PDB entry 8D3D | electron microscopy, 3.20 A resolution | chains A and B of the 16 polymer chains in the assembly

[Chain A (and B)]
Molecule: von Willebrand factor
From: Homo sapiens
Notes: chain B of this document is another copy of the same molecule, construct and numbering; everything in this record applies to it too
UniProt: P04275 (VWF_HUMAN); residue numbers follow UniProt; this construct covers 1-741, 743-1464
Chain sequence (1469 residues; each row starts with the number of its first residue; note: 1 number in that range is skipped by the numbering (no residue carries it; nothing is unmodelled there)):
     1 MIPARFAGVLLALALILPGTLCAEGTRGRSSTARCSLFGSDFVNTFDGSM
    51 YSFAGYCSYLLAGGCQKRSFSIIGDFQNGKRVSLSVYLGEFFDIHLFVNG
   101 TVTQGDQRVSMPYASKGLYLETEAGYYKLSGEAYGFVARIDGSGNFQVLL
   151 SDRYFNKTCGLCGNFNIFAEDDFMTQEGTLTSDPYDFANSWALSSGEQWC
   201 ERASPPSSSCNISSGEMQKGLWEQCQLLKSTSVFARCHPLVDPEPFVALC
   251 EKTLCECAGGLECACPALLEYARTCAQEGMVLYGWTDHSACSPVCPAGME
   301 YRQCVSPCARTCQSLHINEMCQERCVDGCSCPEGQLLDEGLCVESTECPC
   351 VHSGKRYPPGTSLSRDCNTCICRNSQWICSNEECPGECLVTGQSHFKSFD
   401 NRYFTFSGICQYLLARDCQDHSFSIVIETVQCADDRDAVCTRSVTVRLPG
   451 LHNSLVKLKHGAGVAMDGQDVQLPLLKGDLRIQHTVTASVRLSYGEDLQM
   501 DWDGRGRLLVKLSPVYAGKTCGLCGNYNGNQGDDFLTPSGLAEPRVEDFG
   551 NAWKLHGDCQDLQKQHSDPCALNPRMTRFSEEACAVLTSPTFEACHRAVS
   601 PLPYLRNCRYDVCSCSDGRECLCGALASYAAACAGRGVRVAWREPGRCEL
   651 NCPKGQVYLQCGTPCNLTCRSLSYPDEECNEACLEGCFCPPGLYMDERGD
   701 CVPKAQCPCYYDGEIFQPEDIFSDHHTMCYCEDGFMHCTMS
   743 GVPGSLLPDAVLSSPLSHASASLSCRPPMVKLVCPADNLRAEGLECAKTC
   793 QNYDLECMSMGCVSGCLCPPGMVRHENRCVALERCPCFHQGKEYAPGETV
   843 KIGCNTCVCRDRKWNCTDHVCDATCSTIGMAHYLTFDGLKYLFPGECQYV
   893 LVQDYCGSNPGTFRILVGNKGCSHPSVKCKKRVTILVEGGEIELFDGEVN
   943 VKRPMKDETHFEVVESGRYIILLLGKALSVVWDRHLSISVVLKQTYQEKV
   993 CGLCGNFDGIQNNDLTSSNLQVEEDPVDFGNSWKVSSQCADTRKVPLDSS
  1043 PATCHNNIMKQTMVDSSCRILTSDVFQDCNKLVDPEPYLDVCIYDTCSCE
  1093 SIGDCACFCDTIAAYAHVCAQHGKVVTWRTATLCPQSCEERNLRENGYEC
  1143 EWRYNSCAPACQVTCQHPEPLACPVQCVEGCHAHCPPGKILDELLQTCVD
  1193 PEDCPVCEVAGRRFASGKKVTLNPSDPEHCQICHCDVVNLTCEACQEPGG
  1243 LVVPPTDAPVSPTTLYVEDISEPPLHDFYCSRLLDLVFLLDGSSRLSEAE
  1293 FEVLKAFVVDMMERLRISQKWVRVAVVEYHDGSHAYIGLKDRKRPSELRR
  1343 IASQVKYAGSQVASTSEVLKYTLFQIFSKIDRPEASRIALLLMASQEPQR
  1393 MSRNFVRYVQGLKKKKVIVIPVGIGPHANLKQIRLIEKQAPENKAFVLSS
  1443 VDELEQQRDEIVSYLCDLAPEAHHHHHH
Not modelled in the structure: 1-30, 211-216, 743-786, 804-808, 1199-1262, 1465-1470
Disulfides: Cys-35/Cys-162, Cys-57/Cys-200, Cys-65/Cys-159, Cys-210/Cys-255, Cys-225/Cys-250, Cys-237/Cys-275, Cys-257/Cys-263, Cys-265/Cys-291, Cys-295/Cys-329, Cys-304/Cys-325, Cys-308/Cys-321, Cys-312/Cys-348, Cys-331/Cys-342, Cys-350/Cys-372, Cys-367/Cys-384, Cys-370/Cys-379, Cys-388/Cys-524, Cys-410/Cys-559, Cys-418/Cys-521, Cys-432/Cys-440, Cys-570/Cys-613, Cys-584/Cys-608, Cys-595/Cys-633, Cys-615/Cys-621, Cys-623/Cys-648, Cys-652/Cys-687, Cys-661/Cys-683, Cys-665/Cys-679, Cys-669/Cys-707, Cys-689/Cys-701, Cys-709/Cys-731, Cys-729/Cys-738, Cys-788/Cys-799, Cys-792/Cys-827, Cys-810/Cys-821, Cys-829/Cys-851, Cys-846/Cys-863, Cys-849/Cys-858, Cys-867/Cys-996, Cys-889/Cys-1031, Cys-898/Cys-993, Cys-914/Cys-921, Cys-1046/Cys-1089, Cys-1060/Cys-1084, Cys-1071/Cys-1111, Cys-1091/Cys-1099, Cys-1101/Cys-1126, Cys-1130/Cys-1173, Cys-1149/Cys-1169, Cys-1153/Cys-1165, Cys-1177/Cys-1190, Cys-1272/Cys-1458
Glycans and other covalent adducts: N-acetylglucosamine (NAG) linked to Asn-99, Asn-156, Asn-666, Asn-857, Asn-1147
Differences from the reference sequence: engineered mutation Ala-761 (Ser in P04275), Ser-762 (Lys in P04275), Ala-763 (Arg in P04275); variant Ala-789 (Thr in P04275), Arg-852 (Gln in P04275), Ala-1381 (Thr in P04275); expression tag (1465-1470)
Metal / ion sites: Ca2+ site 1: Asp-47, Asn-164, Asn-166, Phe-168, Asp-171, Asp-172; Ca2+ site 2: Asp-400, Asn-526, Asn-528, Asn-530, Asp-533, Asp-534; Ca2+ site 3: Asp-879, Asn-998, Asp-1000, Ile-1002, Asn-1005, Asp-1006
Curated features (UniProtKB/Swiss-Prot):
  - region: Ser-764 to Glu-787 (Amino-terminal), Arg-826 to Asp-853 (CX)
  - glycosylation: Asn-99 (N-linked (GlcNAc...) asparagine), Asn-156 (N-linked (GlcNAc...) asparagine), Asn-211 (N-linked (GlcNAc...) asparagine), Asn-666 (N-linked (GlcNAc...) asparagine), Asn-857 (N-linked (GlcNAc...) asparagine), Asn-1147 (N-linked (GlcNAc...) asparagine), Asn-1231 (N-linked (GlcNAc...) asparagine), Thr-1248 (O-linked (GalNAc...) threonine), Thr-1255 (O-linked (GalNAc...) threonine), Thr-1256 (O-linked (GalNAc...) threonine), Ser-1263 (O-linked (GalNAc...) serine)
Reported in the primary citation:
  - self-association interface (contacts with another copy of this molecule); pairs are residue here / residue on that copy: Arg-202/Tyr-730 (cation-pi contact), Cys-1097/Cys-1097 (disulfide), Cys-1142/Cys-1142 (disulfide), Tyr-87, His-352
  - contacts within the chain: His-395/Asp-611 (salt bridge), His-817/Glu-835 (salt bridge)
  - conformationally variable residues (loop rearrangement): Gly-910 to Lys-923, Glu-1092 to Ala-1098
  - disease-associated variants - L1276P: decreased stability (proposed by the authors, not directly observed)

[Interface between chain A and chain B]
Inter-chain disulfides: Cys-1097(A)/Cys-1097(B), Cys-1142(A)/Cys-1142(B)
Pairs across the interface (42; chain A residue first):
  Ser-918(A) / Met-1055(B)
  Val-919(A) / Met-1055(B)  hydrophobic
  Asn-1049(A) / Glu-1092(B)  hydrogen bond
  Lys-1052(A) / Glu-1092(B)
  Met-1055(A) / Ser-918(B)
  Met-1055(A) / Val-919(B)  hydrophobic
  Val-1056(A) / Ile-1094(B)  hydrophobic
  Ser-1059(A) / Ile-1094(B)
  Thr-1088(A) / Ile-1094(B)
  Glu-1092(A) / Asn-1049(B)  hydrogen bond
  Glu-1092(A) / Lys-1052(B)
  Ile-1094(A) / Val-1056(B)  hydrophobic
  Ile-1094(A) / Ser-1059(B)
  Ile-1094(A) / Thr-1088(B)
  Ile-1094(A) / Cys-1097(B)
  Ile-1094(A) / Phe-1100(B)
  Gly-1095(A) / Cys-1097(B)  hydrogen bond (backbone-side chain)
  Gly-1095(A) / Phe-1100(B)
  Asp-1096(A) / Cys-1097(B)
  Asp-1096(A) / Thr-1124(B)
  Cys-1097(A) / Ile-1094(B)
  Cys-1097(A) / Gly-1095(B)  hydrogen bond (side chain-backbone)
  Cys-1097(A) / Asp-1096(B)
  Cys-1097(A) / Cys-1097(B)  disulfide
  Phe-1100(A) / Ile-1094(B)
  Phe-1100(A) / Gly-1095(B)
  Thr-1124(A) / Asp-1096(B)
  Pro-1127(A) / Pro-1127(B)
  Gln-1128(A) / Ser-1129(B)  hydrogen bond (backbone-side chain)
  Ser-1129(A) / Gln-1128(B)  hydrogen bond (side chain-backbone)
  Ser-1129(A) / Ser-1129(B)
  Ser-1129(A) / Glu-1131(B)
  Cys-1130(A) / Glu-1131(B)  hydrogen bond (backbone-side chain)
  Glu-1131(A) / Ser-1129(B)
  Glu-1131(A) / Cys-1130(B)  hydrogen bond (side chain-backbone)
  Glu-1131(A) / Arg-1145(B)
  Glu-1131(A) / Tyr-1146(B)  hydrogen bond (side chain-backbone)
  Tyr-1140(A) / Arg-1145(B)
  Cys-1142(A) / Cys-1142(B)  disulfide
  Arg-1145(A) / Glu-1131(B)
  Arg-1145(A) / Tyr-1140(B)
  Tyr-1146(A) / Glu-1131(B)  hydrogen bond (backbone-side chain)
Interface residues without a listed pair, chain A (29 interface residues in all): Thr-1045, Ser-1093, Cys-1101, Leu-1125, Cys-1126
Interface residues without a listed pair, chain B (29 interface residues in all): Thr-1045, Ser-1093, Cys-1101, Leu-1125, Cys-1126

[Overview]
The chain A/chain B interface involves 29 residues from each chain, with 2 disulfide bonds and 10 hydrogen
bonds. Polar contacts include Asn-1049(A)/Glu-1092(B), Gly-1095(A)/Cys-1097(B) and Gln-1128(A)/Ser-1129(B).
Covalently linked N-acetylglucosamine: at Asn-99(A), Asn-156(A), Asn-666(A), Asn-857(A) and Asn-1147(A). The
paper reports that L1276P of chain A reduces stability; conformational variability at Gly-910(A) and
Glu-1092(A).
Both chains are von Willebrand factor (Homo sapiens). Entry 8D3D (VWF tubule derived from dimeric D1-A1) was
determined by electron microscopy together with 8D3C from the same study.
